3BTD - chains E and I; structure by X-ray diffraction, 1.90 A resolution.

== Chain E ==
Molecule: Protein (TRYPSIN)
Source organism: Bos taurus
Notes: EC 3.4.21.4
Reference sequence: P00760 (TRY1_BOVIN); the construct lacks a stretch of the UniProt sequence and is renumbered around it, so the offset changes along the chain: 16-34 = UniProt 21-39; 37-67 = UniProt 40-70; 69-125 = UniProt 71-127; 127-130 = UniProt 128-131; 5 more segments
Amino-acid sequence (223 residues; numbered 16 to 245 plus 3 insertion-coded residues; 10 numbers in that range are skipped by the numbering (no residue carries them; nothing is unmodelled there); the number before each row is that of its first residue):
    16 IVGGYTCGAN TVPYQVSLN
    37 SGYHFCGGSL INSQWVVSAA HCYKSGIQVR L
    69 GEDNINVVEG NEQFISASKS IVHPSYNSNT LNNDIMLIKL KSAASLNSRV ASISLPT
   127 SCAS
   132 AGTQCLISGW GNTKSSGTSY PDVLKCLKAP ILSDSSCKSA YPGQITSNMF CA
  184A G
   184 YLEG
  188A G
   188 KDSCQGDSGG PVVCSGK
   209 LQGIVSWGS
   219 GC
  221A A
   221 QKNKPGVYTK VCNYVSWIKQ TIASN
Disulfides: Cys-22/Cys-157, Cys-42/Cys-58, Cys-128/Cys-232, Cys-136/Cys-201, Cys-168/Cys-182, Cys-191/Cys-220
Metal / ion sites: Ca2+: Glu-70, Asn-72, Val-75, Glu-80

== Chain I ==
Molecule: Protein (bovine pancreatic trypsin inhibitor)
Source organism: Bos taurus
Reference sequence: P00974 (BPT1_BOVIN); residues 501-558 here correspond to UniProt positions 1-58 (UniProt number = residue number - 500)
Amino-acid sequence (58 residues; numbered 501 to 558; the number before each row is that of its first residue):
   501 RPDFCLEPPY TGPCDARIIR YFYNAKAGLC QTFVYGGCRA KRNNFKSAED CLRTCGGA
Not modelled in the structure: 501-502
Construct notes: engineered mutation Asp-515 (Lys15 in P00974), Leu-552 (Met52 in P00974)
Disulfides: Cys-505/Cys-555, Cys-514/Cys-538, Cys-530/Cys-551

== How chain E and chain I interact ==
Pairs across the interface - 37 pairs, chain E then chain I:
  Tyr-39(E) / Arg-517(I)
  Tyr-39(E) / Ile-518(I)
  Tyr-39(E) / Ile-519(I)  hydrogen bond (side chain-backbone)
  His-40(E) / Arg-517(I)  hydrogen bond (backbone-side chain)
  Phe-41(E) / Ala-516(I)
  Phe-41(E) / Arg-517(I)  hydrogen bond (backbone-backbone)
  Cys-42(E) / Ala-516(I)  hydrophobic
  His-57(E) / Cys-514(I)
  His-57(E) / Asp-515(I)
  His-57(E) / Ala-516(I)
  His-57(E) / Gly-536(I)
  His-57(E) / Gly-537(I)
  Asn-97(E) / Arg-539(I)  hydrogen bond (backbone-side chain)
  Leu-99(E) / Cys-514(I)  hydrophobic
  Leu-99(E) / Cys-538(I)  hydrophobic
  Leu-99(E) / Arg-539(I)
  Tyr-151(E) / Arg-517(I)
  Tyr-151(E) / Val-534(I)
  Ser-190(E) / Asp-515(I)
  Cys-191(E) / Asp-515(I)
  Gln-192(E) / Thr-511(I)
  Gln-192(E) / Gly-512(I)
  Gln-192(E) / Cys-514(I)  hydrogen bond (side chain-backbone)
  Gln-192(E) / Asp-515(I)
  Gln-192(E) / Ala-516(I)
  Gly-193(E) / Asp-515(I)  hydrogen bond (backbone-backbone)
  Gly-193(E) / Ala-516(I)
  Gly-193(E) / Arg-517(I)
  Asp-194(E) / Asp-515(I)  hydrogen bond (backbone-backbone)
  Ser-195(E) / Asp-515(I)  hydrogen bond (backbone-backbone)
  Ser-195(E) / Ala-516(I)  hydrogen bond (side chain-backbone)
  Ser-214(E) / Cys-514(I)
  Ser-214(E) / Asp-515(I)  hydrogen bond (backbone-backbone)
  Trp-215(E) / Pro-513(I)
  Trp-215(E) / Cys-514(I)  hydrophobic
  Trp-215(E) / Asp-515(I)
  Gly-216(E) / Pro-513(I)  hydrogen bond (backbone-backbone)
Other interface residues (no listed pair), chain E (22 interface residues in all): Lys-60, Ser-96, Thr-98, Val-213, Cys-220

== Overview ==
The interface between chain E and chain I involves 22 residues on one side and 14 on the other, with 11
hydrogen bonds. Polar pairs include Tyr-39(E)/Ile-519(I), His-40(E)/Arg-517(I) and Asn-97(E)/Arg-539(I).
Glu-70(E), Asn-72(E), Val-75(E) and Glu-80(E) coordinate Ca2+.
Here chain E is Protein (TRYPSIN) and chain I is Protein (bovine pancreatic trypsin inhibitor), both from Bos
taurus. Entry 3BTD (The Crystal Structures of the Complexes Between the Bovine Beta-Trypsin and Ten P1
Variants of BPTI) was determined by X-ray diffraction together with 3BTE, 3BTF, 3BTG, 3BTH, 3BTK, 3BTM and 3
further entries from the same study.
